PDB entry 8WKK | electron microscopy, 3.30 A resolution | chains o and z of the 96 polymer chains in the assembly

# Chain o
Protein: Flagellar basal-body rod protein FlgF
Source organism: Salmonella enterica subsp. enterica serovar Typhimurium str. LT2
UniProtKB: P16323 (FLGF_SALTY); residues 1-251 here = UniProt positions 1-251
Sequence (251 residues; each row starts with the number of its first residue):
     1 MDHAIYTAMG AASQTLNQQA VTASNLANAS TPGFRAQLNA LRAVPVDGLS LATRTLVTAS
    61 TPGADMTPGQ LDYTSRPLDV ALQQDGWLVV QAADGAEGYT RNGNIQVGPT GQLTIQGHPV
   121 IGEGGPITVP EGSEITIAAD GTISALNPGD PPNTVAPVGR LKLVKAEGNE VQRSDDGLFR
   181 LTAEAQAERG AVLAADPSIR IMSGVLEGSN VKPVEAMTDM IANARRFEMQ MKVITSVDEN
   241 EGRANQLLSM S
Unresolved in the structure: 251

# Chain z
Protein: Flagellar basal-body rod protein FlgG
Source organism: Salmonella enterica subsp. enterica serovar Typhimurium str. LT2
UniProtKB: P0A1J3 (FLGG_SALTY); numbering as in UniProt (aligned over 1-260)
Sequence (260 residues; numbered 1 to 260; the number before each row is that of its first residue):
     1 MISSLWIAKT GLDAQQTNMD VIANNLANVS TNGFKRQRAV FEDLLYQTIR QPGAQSSEQT
    61 TLPSGLQIGT GVRPVATERL HSQGNLSQTN NSKDVAIKGQ GFFQVMLPDG TSAYTRDGSF
   121 QVDQNGQLVT AGGFQVQPAI TIPANALSIT IGRDGVVSVT QQGQAAPVQV GQLNLTTFMN
   181 DTGLESIGEN LYIETQSSGA PNESTPGLNG AGLLYQGYVE TSNVNVAEEL VNMIQVQRAY
   241 EINSKAVSTT DQMLQKLTQL
Unresolved in the structure: 53-64

# How chain o and chain z interact
Contacting residue pairs (42; chain o residue first):
  Ala29(o) - Met1(z)
  Thr67(o) - Gln47(z)
  Pro68(o) - Gln47(z)
  Gln70(o) - Met1(z)  hydrogen bond (side chain-backbone)
  Gln70(o) - Ile2(z)  hydrogen bond (side chain-backbone)
  Gln70(o) - Ser3(z)
  Gln70(o) - Trp6(z)
  Leu71(o) - Trp6(z)
  Leu71(o) - Thr10(z)
  Leu71(o) - Thr70(z)
  Asp72(o) - Trp6(z)
  Asp72(o) - Lys9(z)  salt bridge
  Tyr73(o) - Thr10(z)
  Tyr73(o) - Asp13(z)
  Tyr73(o) - Arg73(z)
  Tyr73(o) - Pro74(z)
  Leu82(o) - Leu45(z)
  Gln84(o) - Gln47(z)
  Gln84(o) - Thr48(z)  hydrogen bond (side chain-backbone)
  Gln84(o) - Arg50(z)
  Pro152(o) - Glu185(z)
  Pro152(o) - Ile193(z)  hydrophobic
  Pro152(o) - Thr195(z)
  Asn153(o) - Gln196(z)  hydrogen bond (backbone-side chain)
  Val155(o) - Gln196(z)
  Arg200(o) - Leu45(z)
  Met202(o) - Asp43(z)
  Met202(o) - Leu44(z)  hydrophobic
  Met202(o) - Leu45(z)
  Met202(o) - Arg73(z)
  Ser203(o) - Arg73(z)  hydrogen bond (backbone-side chain)
  Val205(o) - Leu44(z)  hydrophobic
  Gly208(o) - Trp6(z)
  Ser209(o) - Met1(z)
  Val211(o) - Met1(z)
  Pro213(o) - Met1(z)  hydrophobic
  Pro213(o) - Leu257(z)  hydrophobic
  Val214(o) - Leu257(z)  hydrophobic
  Met217(o) - Leu257(z)
  Met217(o) - Thr258(z)
  Met217(o) - Leu260(z)
  Ile221(o) - Leu260(z)  hydrophobic
Interface residues without a listed pair, chain o (26 interface residues in all): Ala81, Gln83, Asp85
Interface residues without a listed pair, chain z (25 interface residues in all): Glu42, Glu194

# Overview
26 residues of chain o and 25 residues of chain z are in contact; the contacts include 5 hydrogen bonds and 1
salt bridge. Polar pairs include Asp72(o)-Lys9(z), Gln70(o)-Met1(z) and Gln70(o)-Ile2(z).
Chain o is Flagellar basal-body rod protein FlgF and chain z is Flagellar basal-body rod protein FlgG, both
from Salmonella enterica subsp. enterica serovar Typhimurium str. LT2; the structure, Cryo-EM structure of the
whole rod with export apparatus and hook within the flagellar motor-hook complex ..., was determined by
electron microscopy, deposited together with 8WHT, 8WIW, 8WK3, 8WK4, 8WKI, 8WKQ and 11 further entries.
